6BCG - chains D and E of the 3 polymer chains in the assembly; structure by X-ray diffraction, 2.90 A resolution.

== Chain D ==
Name: Ribosomal protein 3/homing endonuclease-like fusion protein
Source organism: Leptographium truncatum
UniProt: C7SWF3 (C7SWF3_9PEZI); residues 1-315 here correspond to UniProt positions 398-712 (UniProt number = residue number + 397)
Sequence (315 residues; each row starts with the number of its first residue):
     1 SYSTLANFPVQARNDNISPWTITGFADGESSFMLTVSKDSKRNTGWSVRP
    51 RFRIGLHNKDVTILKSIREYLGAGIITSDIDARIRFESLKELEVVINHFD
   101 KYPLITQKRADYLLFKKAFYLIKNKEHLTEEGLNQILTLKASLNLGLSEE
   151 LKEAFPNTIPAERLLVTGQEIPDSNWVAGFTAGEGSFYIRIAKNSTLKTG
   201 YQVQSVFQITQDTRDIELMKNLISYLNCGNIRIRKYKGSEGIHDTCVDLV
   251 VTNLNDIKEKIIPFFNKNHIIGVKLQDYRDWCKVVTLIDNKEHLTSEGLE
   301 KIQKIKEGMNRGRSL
Not modelled in the structure: 1-15, 40, 168, 235-244, 315
Construct notes: engineered mutation Gly28 (Ala425 in C7SWF3)
Ion coordination: Ca2+ site 1: Glu29, Gly183, Glu184 (shared with DA17(E) of chain E; 1 residue of chain F); Ca2+ site 2: Glu184 (shared with DA17(E) of chain E)
What the authors report for this chain:
  - mutagenesis - A28G: increased catalytic activity on cognate ATAC substrate (citing earlier work)
  - mutagenesis - E184D: increased catalytic activity on non-cognate substrates
  - mutagenesis - E184D: increased catalytic activity on multiple central 4 substrates

== Chain E ==
Molecule: 26-nt DNA strand
Sequence (26 nucleotides; each row starts with the number of its first residue):
     1 GGTCTAAACGTCGTATAGGAGCATTT
Ion coordination: Ca2+ site 1: DA17 (shared with Glu29(D), Gly183(D), Glu184(D) of chain D; 1 residue of chain F)

== How chain D and chain E interact ==
Residue-residue contacts - 45 pairs, chain D then chain E:
  Gly28(D) with DA17(E), phosphate contact
  Glu29(D) with DA17(E), phosphate contact
  Ser30(D) with DG18(E), phosphate contact
  Ser31(D) with DG18(E), hydrogen bond to the phosphate
  Met33(D) with DG19(E), phosphate contact
  Arg49(D) with DG21(E), base contact
  Arg51(D) with DA20(E), hydrogen bond to the base; DG21(E), hydrogen bond to the base
  Arg53(D) with DG18(E), hydrogen bond to the base; DG19(E), hydrogen bond to the base
  Arg83(D) with DG18(E), base contact; DG19(E), base contact
  Lys108(D) with DG18(E), salt bridge to the phosphate
  Lys140(D) with DA20(E), salt bridge to the phosphate
  Asn144(D) with DG18(E), sugar contact; DG19(E), hydrogen bond to the phosphate
  Leu145(D) with DG18(E), phosphate contact; DG19(E), hydrogen bond to the phosphate
  Ser148(D) with DA20(E), phosphate contact
  Glu184(D) with DA17(E), phosphate contact
  Arg190(D) with DA7(E), base contact; DA8(E), base contact
  Thr196(D) with DT3(E), base contact; DC4(E), hydrogen bond to the base
  Leu197(D) with DC4(E), phosphate contact; DT5(E), base contact
  Lys198(D) with DT3(E), phosphate contact; DC4(E), hydrogen bond to the phosphate
  Gln202(D) with DT5(E), base contact; DA6(E), hydrogen bond to the base; DA7(E), base contact
  Gln204(D) with DA6(E), base contact
  Asn230(D) with DA7(E), phosphate contact; DA8(E), phosphate contact
  Ile231(D) with DA8(E), phosphate contact
  Arg234(D) with DT11(E), hydrogen bond to the base; DC12(E), base contact
  Thr252(D) with DA6(E), sugar contact; DA7(E), hydrogen bond to the phosphate
  Asn253(D) with DA6(E), phosphate contact; DA7(E), phosphate contact
  Leu254(D) with DA6(E), hydrogen bond to the phosphate
  His293(D) with DT5(E), salt bridge to the phosphate
  Leu294(D) with DC4(E), phosphate contact; DT5(E), phosphate contact
Other interface residues (no listed pair), chain D (36 interface residues in all): Thr35, Ser37, Gly55, His57, Leu143, Gly146, Arg311
Other interface residues (no listed pair), chain E (17 interface residues in all): DC9, DG13, DT14, DT16

== In short ==
36 residues of chain D face 17 of chain E across their interface; the contacts include 13 hydrogen bonds and 3
salt bridges. Polar pairs include Arg51(D)-DA20(E), Arg51(D)-DG21(E) and Arg53(D)-DG18(E). The paper reports
that A28G of chain D increases catalytic activity on cognate ATAC substrate; E184D of chain D increases
catalytic activity on non-cognate substrates.
Here chain D is Ribosomal protein 3/homing endonuclease-like fusion protein (Leptographium truncatum) and
chain E is a 26-nt DNA strand. Entry 6BCG (I-LtrI A28G bound to cognate substrate (pre-cleavage complex)) was
determined by X-ray diffraction, deposited together with 6BCE, 6BCF, 6BCI, 6BCN and 6BCT.
